Entry 8EPQ (electron microscopy, 3.30 A resolution); this record covers chains B and C of the 3 polymer chains in the assembly.

[Chain B (and C)]
Protein: Spike glycoprotein
From: Severe acute respiratory syndrome coronavirus 2
Notes: chain C of this document is another copy of the same molecule, construct and numbering; everything in this record applies to it too
UniProt: P0DTC2 (SPIKE_SARS2); residues 27-1147 here = UniProt positions 27-1147
Chain sequence (1121 residues; numbered 27 to 1147; the number before each row is that of its first residue):
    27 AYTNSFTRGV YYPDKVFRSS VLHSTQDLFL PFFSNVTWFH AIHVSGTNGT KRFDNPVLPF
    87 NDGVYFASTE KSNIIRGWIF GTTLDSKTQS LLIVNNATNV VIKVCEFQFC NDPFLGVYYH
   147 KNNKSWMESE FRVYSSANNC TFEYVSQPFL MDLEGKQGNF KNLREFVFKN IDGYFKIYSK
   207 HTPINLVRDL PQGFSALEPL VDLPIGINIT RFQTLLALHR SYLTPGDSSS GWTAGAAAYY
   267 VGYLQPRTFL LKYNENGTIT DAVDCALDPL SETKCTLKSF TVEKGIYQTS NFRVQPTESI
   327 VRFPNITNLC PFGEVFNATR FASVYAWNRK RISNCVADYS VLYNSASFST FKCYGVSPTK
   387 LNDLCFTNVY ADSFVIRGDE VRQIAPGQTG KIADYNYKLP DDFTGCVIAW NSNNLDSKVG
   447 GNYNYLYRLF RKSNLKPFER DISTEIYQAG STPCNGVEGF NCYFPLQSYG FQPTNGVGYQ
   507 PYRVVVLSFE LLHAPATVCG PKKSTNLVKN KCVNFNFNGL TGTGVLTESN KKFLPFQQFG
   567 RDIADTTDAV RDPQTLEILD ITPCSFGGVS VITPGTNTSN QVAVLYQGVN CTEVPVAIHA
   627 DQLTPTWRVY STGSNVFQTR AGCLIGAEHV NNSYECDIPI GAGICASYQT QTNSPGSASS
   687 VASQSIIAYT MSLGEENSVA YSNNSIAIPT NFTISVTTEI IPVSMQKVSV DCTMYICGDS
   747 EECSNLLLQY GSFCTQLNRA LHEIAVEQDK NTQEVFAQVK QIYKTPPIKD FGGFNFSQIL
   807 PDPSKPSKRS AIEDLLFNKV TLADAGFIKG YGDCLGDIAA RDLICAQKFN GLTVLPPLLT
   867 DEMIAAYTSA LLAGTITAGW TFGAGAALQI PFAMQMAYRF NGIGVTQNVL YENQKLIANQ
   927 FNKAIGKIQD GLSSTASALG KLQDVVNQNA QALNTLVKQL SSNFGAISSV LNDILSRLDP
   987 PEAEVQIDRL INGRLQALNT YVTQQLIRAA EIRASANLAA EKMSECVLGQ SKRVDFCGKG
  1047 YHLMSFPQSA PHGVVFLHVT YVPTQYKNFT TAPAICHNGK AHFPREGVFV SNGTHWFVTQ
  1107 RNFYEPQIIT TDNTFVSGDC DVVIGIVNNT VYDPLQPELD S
Unresolved in the structure: 70-77, 144-155, 173-185, 246-262, 436-450, 469-492, 499-505, 624-640, 677-687, 829-852 (chain C: 70-77, 144-155, 173-185, 246-262, 445-446, 469-488, 624-640, 677-687, 829-852)
Construct notes: conflict Gly614 (Asp in P0DTC2), Gly682 (Arg in P0DTC2), Ser683 (Arg in P0DTC2), 24 further conflict positions vs the reference (P0DTC2) not listed
UniProt features mapped onto this chain:
  - region: Asn280 to Cys301 (Putative superantigen), Arg403 to Asp405 (Integrin-binding motif), Asn448 to Phe456 (Immunodominant HLA epitope recognized by the CD8+), Pro681, Ala684 (Putative superantigen), Ser816 to Tyr837 (Fusion peptide 1), Lys835 to Phe855 (Fusion peptide 2)
  - site: Arg815, Ser816 (Cleavage)
  - glycosylation: Asn61 (N-linked (GlcNAc...) (hybrid) asparagine), Asn74 (N-linked (GlcNAc...) (complex) asparagine), Asn122 (N-linked (GlcNAc...) (hybrid) asparagine), Asn149 (N-linked (GlcNAc...) (complex) asparagine), Asn165 (N-linked (GlcNAc...) (complex) asparagine), Asn234 (N-linked (GlcNAc...) (high mannose) asparagine), Asn282 (N-linked (GlcNAc...) (complex) asparagine), Thr323 (O-linked (GalNAc) threonine), Ser325 (O-linked (HexNAc...) serine), Asn331 (N-linked (GlcNAc...) (complex) asparagine), Asn343 (N-linked (GlcNAc...) (complex) asparagine), Asn603 (N-linked (GlcNAc...) (hybrid) asparagine), Asn616 (N-linked (GlcNAc...) (complex) asparagine), Asn657 (N-linked (GlcNAc...) (complex) asparagine), Thr676 (O-linked (GlcNAc...) threonine), Thr678 (O-linked (GlcNAc...) threonine), Asn709 (N-linked (GlcNAc...) (high mannose) asparagine), Asn717 (N-linked (GlcNAc...) (hybrid) asparagine), Asn801 (N-linked (GlcNAc...) (hybrid) asparagine), Asn1074 (N-linked (GlcNAc...) (hybrid) asparagine) and 2 more in UniProt
  - natural variant: Gln52 (Q52H: In strain: Omicron/EG.5.1), Ala67 (A67V: In strain: Eta/B.1.525, Omicron/BA.1), His69 to Val70 (deletion: In strain: Alpha/B.1.1.7, Eta/B.1.525 and 5 more), Gly75 (G75V: In strain: Lambda/C.37), Thr76 (T76I: In strain: Lambda/C.37), Asp80 (D80A: In strain: Beta/B.1.351), Val83 (V83A: In strain: Omicron/XBB.1.5, Omicron/EG.5.1), Thr95 (T95I: In strain: Iota/B.1.526, Mu/B.1.621 and 2 more), Arg102 (R102I: In strain: A23.1), Asp138 (D138Y: In strain: Gamma/P.1), Gly142 to Tyr145 (sequence variant, change not given here; In strain: Omicron/BA.1), Gly142 (G142D: In strain: Kappa/B.1.617.1, Omicron/BA.2 and 7 more), 72 further natural variant entries in UniProt
  - mutagenesis: His69 to Val70 (Increased incorporation of cleaved spike into virions), Asn121 (N121Q: Partial loss of biliverdin affinity), Arg190 (R190K: Partial loss of biliverdin affinity), Asn234 (N234Q: Increased resistance to neutralizing antibodies), Asn331 (N331Q: Reduced viral infectivity), Asn343 (N343Q: Reduced viral infectivity), Leu452 (L452R: Increased resistance to neutralizing antibodies. Decreases HLA binding to NF9 epitope. Increased binding affinity to human ACE2), Tyr453 (Y453F: Decreased HLA binding to NF9 epitope. Increased binding affinity to human ACE2), Ala475 (A475V: Increased resistance to neutralizing antibodies), Val483 (V483A: Increased resistance to neutralizing antibodies), Glu484 (E484D: Increased replication in human TMEM106B overexpressing cells), Phe490 (F490L: Increased resistance to neutralizing antibodies and human covalescent sera neutralization), 11 further mutagenesis entries in UniProt
Disulfides: Cys131-Cys166, Cys291-Cys301, Cys336-Cys361, Cys391-Cys525, Cys617-Cys649, Cys662-Cys671, Cys738-Cys760, Cys743-Cys749, Cys1032-Cys1043, Cys1082-Cys1126
Glycans and other covalent adducts: N-acetylglucosamine (NAG) linked to Asn61, Asn122, Asn165, Asn234, Asn282, Asn331, Asn343, Asn603, Asn616, Asn657, Asn709, Asn717, Asn801, Asn1074, Asn1098, Asn1134

[How chain B and chain C interact]
Residue-residue contacts (112):
  Asn317(B) with Asp737(C), hydrogen bond
  Arg319(B) with Asp737(C), salt bridge; Met740(C); Asp745(C), salt bridge
  Asn360(B) with Phe168(C); Tyr170(C), hydrogen bond
  Ala520(B) with Ile231(C)
  Pro521(B) with Gly199(C); Tyr200(C), hydrophobic; Pro230(C); Ile231(C); Gly232(C)
  Lys558(B) with Phe43(C)
  Phe559(B) with Phe43(C), hydrophobic
  Leu560(B) with Gly283(C)
  Phe562(B) with Tyr38(C), hydrophobic; Asp40(C); Lys41(C); Pro225(C), hydrophobic
  Gln563(B) with Lys41(C); Val42(C); Phe43(C); Gly283(C)
  Gln564(B) with Lys41(C), hydrogen bond (backbone-backbone)
  Phe565(B) with Lys41(C); Val42(C); Phe43(C), hydrogen bond (backbone-backbone)
  Gly566(B) with Phe43(C)
  Arg567(B) with Val42(C); Phe43(C), hydrogen bond (backbone-backbone)
  Asp568(B) with Gln853(C), hydrogen bond
  Ile569(B) with Val47(C), hydrophobic
  Ala570(B) with Gln853(C)
  Thr572(B) with Phe855(C)
  Pro589(B) with Lys854(C); Phe855(C)
  Cys590(B) with Lys854(C)
  Phe592(B) with Gln853(C); Lys854(C); Asn856(C); Leu858(C); Thr859(C)
  Gln613(B) with Leu861(C)
  Gly667(B) with Leu864(C)
  Ala668(B) with Pro863(C), hydrogen bond (backbone-backbone); Leu864(C); Thr866(C)
  Gly669(B) with Leu864(C), hydrogen bond (backbone-backbone); Met869(C)
  Met697(B) with Leu865(C), hydrophobic
  Leu699(B) with Met869(C), hydrophobic; Ala872(C), hydrophobic; Tyr873(C)
  Gly700(B) with Ile788(C)
  Glu701(B) with Lys786(C); Gln787(C); Ile788(C), hydrogen bond (backbone-backbone)
  Glu702(B) with Ile788(C); Lys790(C), salt bridge
  Asn703(B) with Gln787(C), hydrogen bond; Ile788(C), hydrogen bond (backbone-backbone); Tyr789(C)
  Val705(B) with Ala892(C); Ala893(C); Leu894(C); Gln895(C)
  Ala706(B) with Ala893(C), hydrogen bond (backbone-backbone); Gln895(C)
  Tyr707(B) with Pro792(C), hydrophobic; Pro793(C); Gln895(C)
  Ser708(B) with Gln895(C), hydrogen bond (backbone-side chain)
  Asn709(B) with Pro897(C)
  Ser711(B) with Leu894(C); Gln895(C)
  Ile712(B) with Leu894(C); Ile896(C), hydrophobic
  Ala713(B) with Leu894(C)
  Gln954(B) with Glu769(C)
  Gln957(B) with Arg765(C)
  Thr961(B) with Gln762(C), hydrogen bond
  Gln965(B) with Tyr756(C), hydrogen bond (side chain-backbone); Gly757(C); Ser758(C), hydrogen bond (side chain-backbone); Phe759(C)
  Ser968(B) with Gln755(C); Gly757(C)
  Asn969(B) with Gln755(C)
  Phe970(B) with Gln755(C), hydrogen bond (backbone-backbone); Tyr756(C), hydrophobic
  Gly971(B) with Gln755(C)
  Gln1002(B) with Gln1002(C), hydrogen bond
  Ile1013(B) with Leu1012(C), hydrophobic
  Glu1017(B) with Glu773(C); Arg1019(C), salt bridge
  Arg1039(B) with Glu1027(C), salt bridge; Glu1031(C), salt bridge; Arg1039(C)
  Val1040(B) with Glu1031(C)
  Tyr1072(B) with Ala890(C); Ala892(C), hydrophobic
  Asn1074(B) with Leu894(C)
  Thr1077(B) with Met900(C)
  Pro1079(B) with Tyr917(C), hydrophobic
  Phe1089(B) with Asn914(C); Tyr917(C), hydrophobic
  Pro1090(B) with Gln913(C)
  Arg1107(B) with Trp886(C); Tyr904(C)
  Phe1121(B) with Thr912(C); Asn914(C)
  Ser1123(B) with Asn914(C), hydrogen bond
Interface residues without a listed pair, chain B (81 interface residues in all): Arg357, Ser359, Thr523, Thr547, Lys557, Pro665, Ile666, Ile670, Ser704, Asn710, Thr1009, Asp1041, Phe1042, Pro1069, Val1094, Val1128, Val1129, Ile1130, Leu1141, Leu1145
Interface residues without a listed pair, chain C (90 interface residues in all): Arg44, Asn165, Thr167, Glu224, Asn282, Thr739, Asp796, Thr883, Thr887, Gly889, Glu918, Gln920, Val963, Lys964, Asn978, Thr1009, Ile1013, Ser1030, Leu1034, Gly1035, Glu1111, Glu1144

[Overview]
The interface between chain B and chain C involves 81 residues on one side and 90 on the other; the contacts
include 19 hydrogen bonds and 6 salt bridges. Polar pairs include Arg319(B)-Asp737(C), Arg319(B)-Asp745(C) and
Glu702(B)-Lys790(C).
Chain B and chain C are both Spike glycoprotein (Severe acute respiratory syndrome coronavirus 2); the
structure, Cryo-EM structure of SARS-CoV-2 Spike trimer S2D14 with two RBDs exposed, was determined by
electron microscopy (same publication as 8EPN and 8EPP).
